Entry 3AL9 (X-ray diffraction, 2.10 A resolution); this record covers chains A and B.

[Chain A (and B)]
Protein: Plexin-A2
Organism: Mus musculus
Notes: fragment: sema and PSI domain; chain B of this document is another copy of the same molecule, construct and numbering; everything in this record applies to it too
UniProt: P70207 (PLXA2_MOUSE); residue numbers follow UniProt; this construct covers 31-561
Amino-acid sequence (539 residues; each row starts with the number of its first residue):
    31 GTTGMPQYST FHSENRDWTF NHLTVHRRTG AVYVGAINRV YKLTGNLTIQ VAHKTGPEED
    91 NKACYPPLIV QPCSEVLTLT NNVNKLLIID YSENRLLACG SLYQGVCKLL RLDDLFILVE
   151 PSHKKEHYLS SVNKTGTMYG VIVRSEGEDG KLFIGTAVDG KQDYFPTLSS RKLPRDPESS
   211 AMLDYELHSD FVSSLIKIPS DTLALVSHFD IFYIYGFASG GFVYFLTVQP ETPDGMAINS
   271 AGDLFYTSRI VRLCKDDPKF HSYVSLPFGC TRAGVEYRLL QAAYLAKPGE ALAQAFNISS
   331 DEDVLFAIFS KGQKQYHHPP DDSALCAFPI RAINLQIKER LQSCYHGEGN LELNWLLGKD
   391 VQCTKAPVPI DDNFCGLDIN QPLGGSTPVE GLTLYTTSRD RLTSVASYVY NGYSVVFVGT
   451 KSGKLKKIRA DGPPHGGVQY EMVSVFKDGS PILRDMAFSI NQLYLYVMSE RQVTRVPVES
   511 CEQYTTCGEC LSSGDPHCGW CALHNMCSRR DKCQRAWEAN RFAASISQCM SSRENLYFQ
Unresolved in the structure: 31-37, 264-273, 564-569
Construct notes: expression tag (562-569)
Curated features (UniProtKB/Swiss-Prot):
  - glycosylation (N-linked (GlcNAc...) asparagine): N76, N163, N327
  - mutagenesis: D193 (D193K: Abolishes interaction with SEMA6A), F221 (F221A/R: Abolishes interaction with SEMA6A), A396 (A396E: Abolishes interaction with SEMA6A)
Disulfides: C94-C103, C129-C137, C284-C405, C300-C356, C374-C393, C511-C528, C517-C559, C520-C537, C531-C543

[How chain A and chain B interact]
Residue-residue contacts - 28 pairs, chain A then chain B:
  A93(A) - K389(B)
  Y95(A) - F221(B)
  P96(A) - F221(B)  hydrophobic
  E105(A) - K389(B)  salt bridge
  H153(A) - F221(B)
  K154(A) - D220(B)
  K154(A) - F221(B)
  K155(A) - D220(B)  salt bridge
  K155(A) - F221(B)
  E156(A) - D220(B)
  Y158(A) - F221(B)  hydrophobic
  Q192(A) - S230(B)  hydrogen bond
  D193(A) - Q192(B)  hydrogen bond
  D193(A) - S230(B)
  D220(A) - K154(B)
  D220(A) - K155(B)  salt bridge
  F221(A) - Y95(B)
  F221(A) - P96(B)  hydrophobic
  F221(A) - H153(B)
  F221(A) - K154(B)
  F221(A) - K155(B)
  F221(A) - Y158(B)  hydrophobic
  K227(A) - D193(B)
  S230(A) - Q192(B)  hydrogen bond
  S230(A) - S230(B)
  A234(A) - A234(B)  hydrophobic
  K389(A) - A93(B)
  K389(A) - E105(B)  salt bridge
Interface residues without a listed pair, chain A (21 interface residues in all): Q101, S104, T394, I409
Interface residues without a listed pair, chain B (19 interface residues in all): Q101, S104, T394, I409

[Summary]
21 residues of chain A and 19 residues of chain B are in contact; the contacts include 3 hydrogen bonds and 4
salt bridges. Polar contacts include E105(A)-K389(B), K155(A)-D220(B) and Q192(A)-S230(B). Curated annotation
(UniProt) lists 3 mutagenesis sites on chain A.
Chain A and chain B are both Plexin-A2 (Mus musculus); the structure, Mouse Plexin A2 extracellular domain,
was determined by X-ray diffraction together with 3AFC and 3AL8 from the same study.
